6TQH - chains A and F of the 4 polymer chains in the assembly; structure by electron microscopy, 3.40 A resolution.

[Chain A (and F)]
Name: Aldehyde-alcohol dehydrogenase
Organism: Escherichia coli
Notes: EC 1.1.1.1, 1.2.1.10; chain F of this document is another copy of the same molecule, construct and numbering; everything in this record applies to it too
Reference sequence: P0A9Q7 (ADHE_ECOLI); numbering as in UniProt (aligned over 1-891)
Amino-acid sequence (891 residues; each row starts with the number of its first residue):
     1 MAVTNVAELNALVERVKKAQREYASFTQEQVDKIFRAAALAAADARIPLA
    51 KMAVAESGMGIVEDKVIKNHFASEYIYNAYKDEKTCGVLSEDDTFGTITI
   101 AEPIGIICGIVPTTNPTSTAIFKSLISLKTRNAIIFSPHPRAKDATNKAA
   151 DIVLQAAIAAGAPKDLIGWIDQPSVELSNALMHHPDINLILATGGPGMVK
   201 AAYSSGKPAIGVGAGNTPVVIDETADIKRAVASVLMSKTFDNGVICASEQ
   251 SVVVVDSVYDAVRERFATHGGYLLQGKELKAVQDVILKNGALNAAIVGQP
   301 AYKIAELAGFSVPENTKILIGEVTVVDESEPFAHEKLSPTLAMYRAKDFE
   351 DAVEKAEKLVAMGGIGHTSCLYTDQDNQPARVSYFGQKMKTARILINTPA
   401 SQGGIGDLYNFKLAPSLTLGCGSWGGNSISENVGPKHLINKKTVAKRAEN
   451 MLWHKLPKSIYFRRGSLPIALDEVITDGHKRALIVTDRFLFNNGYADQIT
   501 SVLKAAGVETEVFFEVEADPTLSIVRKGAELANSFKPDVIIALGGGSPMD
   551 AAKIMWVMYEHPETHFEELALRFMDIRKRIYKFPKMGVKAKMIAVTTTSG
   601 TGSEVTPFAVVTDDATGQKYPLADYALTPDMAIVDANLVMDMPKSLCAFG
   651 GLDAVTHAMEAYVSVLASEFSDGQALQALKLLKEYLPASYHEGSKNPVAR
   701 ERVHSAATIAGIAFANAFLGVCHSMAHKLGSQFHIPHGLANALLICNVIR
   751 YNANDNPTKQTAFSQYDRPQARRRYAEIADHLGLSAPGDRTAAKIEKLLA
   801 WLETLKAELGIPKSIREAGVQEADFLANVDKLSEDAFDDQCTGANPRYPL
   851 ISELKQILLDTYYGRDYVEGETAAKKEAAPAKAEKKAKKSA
Not modelled in the structure: 870-891 (chain F: 1-450, 870-891)
Metal / ion sites: Fe ion: Asp653, His657, His723
Residues lining bound ligands:
  - NAD (nicotinamide-adenine-dinucleotide), molecule 1: Ile110, Val111, Pro112, Thr113, Thr114, Asn115, Ser137, Pro138, His139, Val175, Ser178, Asn179, Met182, Thr193, Gly194, Gly195, Pro196, Gly197, Met198, Ala201, Val212, Gly213, Ala214, Cys246, Glu335, Leu337, His367, Leu417, Thr418, Leu419
  - NAD, molecule 2: Asp487, Phe489, Leu490, Ala518, Asp519, Gly544, Gly545, Gly546, Ser547, Pro548, Asp550, Thr597, Thr598, Thr601, Gly602, Ser603, Thr606, Phe608, Ala609, Val610, Lys619, Leu638, Asp641, Met642, Pro643, Leu646, Asp653, His657, Phe714, His723, His727, His737
UniProt features mapped onto this chain:
  - region: Lys441 to Ala448 (Linker)
  - active site: Cys246 (Nucleophile)
  - binding site (NAD(+)): Ile110 to Asn115, Gly195, Gly213, Glu335, Leu419, Asp487, Asp519, Gly546 to Asp550, Val610, Lys619
  - binding site (Fe cation): Asp653, His657, His723, His737
  - modified residue: Lys358 (N6-acetyllysine)
  - mutagenesis: Ala267 (A267T: Shows aerobic growth ability on ethanol. Shows 5-6 fold increase in acetaldehyde dehydrogenase activity, but does not affect ethanol dehydrogenase activity ...), Lys446 to Glu449 (Can form dimers, but does not assemble into long filaments. Strongly affects ALDH activity, but not ADH activity), Glu568 (E568K: Partially restores protein stability and resistance to MCO damage; when associated with T-267), Phe670 (F670A/E/V: Disrupts spirosome formation. Affects the forward activity of ALDH)
What the authors report for this chain:
  - catalytic residues: Cys246, Glu335, His367
  - conformationally variable residues: Cys246, Glu335, His367
  - self-association interface (contacts with another copy of this molecule): Gly87 to Ala101, Asn440 to Met451, His561 to Lys589, Thr758 to Arg772

[Interface between chain A and chain F]
Residue-residue contacts (76; chain A residue first):
  Phe95(A) - Pro468(F)  hydrophobic
  Glu449(A) - Arg463(F)
  Glu449(A) - Arg464(F)
  Glu449(A) - Glu701(F)
  Asn450(A) - Arg463(F)
  Met451(A) - Tyr461(F)  hydrophobic
  Met451(A) - Ser466(F)  hydrogen bond
  Met451(A) - Ile469(F)
  Leu452(A) - Ile460(F)
  Leu452(A) - Tyr461(F)
  Leu452(A) - Phe462(F)  hydrogen bond (backbone-backbone)
  Leu452(A) - Arg463(F)
  Trp453(A) - Ile460(F)
  Trp453(A) - Tyr461(F)  hydrophobic
  Trp453(A) - Phe462(F)
  His454(A) - Ile460(F)  hydrogen bond (backbone-backbone)
  His454(A) - Phe462(F)
  Lys455(A) - Lys458(F)
  Lys455(A) - Ser459(F)
  Lys455(A) - Tyr461(F)  hydrogen bond
  Leu456(A) - Leu456(F)  hydrophobic
  Leu456(A) - Lys458(F)
  Lys458(A) - Leu456(F)
  Ser459(A) - Lys455(F)
  Ile460(A) - Trp453(F)
  Ile460(A) - His454(F)  hydrogen bond (backbone-backbone)
  Tyr461(A) - Met451(F)  hydrophobic
  Tyr461(A) - Leu452(F)
  Tyr461(A) - Trp453(F)  hydrophobic
  Tyr461(A) - Lys455(F)  hydrogen bond
  Tyr461(A) - Arg577(F)
  Phe462(A) - Leu452(F)  hydrogen bond (backbone-backbone)
  Phe462(A) - Trp453(F)
  Phe462(A) - His454(F)
  Phe462(A) - Ser668(F)
  Phe462(A) - Phe670(F)  hydrophobic
  Arg463(A) - Met451(F)
  Arg463(A) - Leu452(F)
  Arg463(A) - Ala667(F)
  Arg463(A) - Ser668(F)
  Arg463(A) - Glu669(F)  salt bridge
  Arg463(A) - Gln765(F)
  Gly465(A) - Met451(F)
  Ser466(A) - Met451(F)  hydrogen bond
  Ile469(A) - Met451(F)  hydrophobic
  Glu473(A) - Lys455(F)  salt bridge
  Glu473(A) - Arg577(F)  salt bridge
  Arg577(A) - Tyr461(F)
  Arg577(A) - Glu473(F)  salt bridge
  Ser668(A) - Phe462(F)
  Ser668(A) - Arg463(F)
  Glu669(A) - Arg463(F)  salt bridge
  Glu669(A) - Gln677(F)
  Glu669(A) - Leu681(F)
  Glu669(A) - Ser705(F)  hydrogen bond
  Glu669(A) - Ile709(F)
  Phe670(A) - Phe462(F)  hydrophobic
  Phe670(A) - Gln674(F)  hydrogen bond (backbone-side chain)
  Phe670(A) - Ser705(F)
  Phe670(A) - Thr708(F)
  Phe670(A) - Ile709(F)  hydrophobic
  Phe670(A) - Ile712(F)  hydrophobic
  Asp672(A) - Gln677(F)
  Gly673(A) - Gly673(F)
  Gly673(A) - Gln677(F)
  Gln674(A) - Phe670(F)  hydrogen bond (side chain-backbone)
  Gln674(A) - Gln674(F)
  Gln677(A) - Glu669(F)
  Leu681(A) - Glu669(F)
  Ser705(A) - Glu669(F)  hydrogen bond
  Ser705(A) - Phe670(F)
  Thr708(A) - Phe670(F)
  Ile709(A) - Glu669(F)
  Ile712(A) - Phe670(F)  hydrophobic
  Gln765(A) - Arg463(F)
  His781(A) - His781(F)
Also at the interface, not in a pair above, chain A (39 interface residues in all): Thr94, Ala470, Asp630, Ala667, Arg702
Also at the interface, not in a pair above, chain F (40 interface residues in all): Pro457, Gly465, Ala470, Val474, Gln498, Asn637, Leu676

[In short]
39 residues of chain A face 40 of chain F across their interface; the contacts include 12 hydrogen bonds and 5
salt bridges. Polar contacts include Arg463(A)-Glu669(F), Glu473(A)-Lys455(F) and Glu473(A)-Arg577(F). Ligands
of chain A: NAD. The paper reports catalytic residues Cys246(A), Glu335(A) and His367(A); conformational
variability at Cys246(A), Glu335(A) and His367(A).
Both chains are Aldehyde-alcohol dehydrogenase (Escherichia coli). Entry 6TQH (Escherichia coli AdhE structure
in its extended conformation) was determined by electron microscopy, deposited together with 6TQM.
